Entry 8YP6 (electron microscopy, 4.70 A resolution (low resolution: residue-level contacts below are approximate; hydrogen-bond / salt-bridge calls are withheld)); this record covers chains a and p of the 20 polymer chains in the assembly.

== Chain a ==
Molecule: 16S rRNA
From: Mycolicibacterium smegmatis MC2 155
Sequence (1510 nucleotides; numbered 9 to 1518; the number before each row is that of its first residue):
     9 UGGAGAGUUUGAUCCUGGCUCAGGACGAACGCUGGCGGCGUGCUUAACAC
    59 AUGCAAGUCGAACGGAAAGGCCCUUUCGGGGGUACUCGAGUGGCGAACGG
   109 GUGAGUAACACGUGGGUGAUCUGCCCUGCACUUUGGGAUAAGCCUGGGAA
   159 ACUGGGUCUAAUACCGAAUACACCCUGCUGGUCGCAUGGCCUGGUAGGGG
   209 AAAGCUUUUGCGGUGUGGGAUGGGCCCGCGGCCUAUCAGCUUGUUGGUGG
   259 GGUGAUGGCCUACCAAGGCGACGACGGGUAGCCGGCCUGAGAGGGUGACC
   309 GGCCACACUGGGACUGAGAUACGGCCCAGACUCCUACGGGAGGCAGCAGU
   359 GGGGAAUAUUGCACAAUGGGCGCAAGCCUGAUGCAGCGACGCCGCGUGAG
   409 GGAUGACGGCCUUCGGGUUGUAAACCUCUUUCAGCACAGACGAAGCGCAA
   459 GUGACGGUAUGUGCAGAAGAAGGACCGGCCAACUACGUGCCAGCAGCCGC
   509 GGUAAUACGUAGGGUCCGAGCGUUGUCCGGAAUUACUGGGCGUAAAGAGC
   559 UCGUAGGUGGUUUGUCGCGUUGUUCGUGAAAACUCACAGCUUAACUGUGG
   609 GCGUGCGGGCGAUACGGGCAGACUAGAGUACUGCAGGGGAGACUGGAAUU
   659 CCUGGUGUAGCGGUGGAAUGCGCAGAUAUCAGGAGGAACACCGGUGGCGA
   709 AGGCGGGUCUCUGGGCAGUAACUGACGCUGAGGAGCGAAAGCGUGGGGAG
   759 CGAACAGGAUUAGAUACCCUGGUAGUCCACGCCGUAAACGGUGGGUACUA
   809 GGUGUGGGUUUCCUUCCUUGGGAUCCGUGCCGUAGCUAACGCAUUAAGUA
   859 CCCCGCCUGGGGAGUACGGCCGCAAGGCUAAAACUCAAAGGAAUUGACGG
   909 GGGCCCGCACAAGCGGCGGAGCAUGUGGAUUAAUUCGAUGCAACGCGAAG
   959 AACCUUACCUGGGUUUGACAUGCACAGGACGCCGGCAGAGAUGUCGGUUC
  1009 CCUUGUGGCCUGUGUGCAGGUGGUGCAUGGCUGUCGUCAGCUCGUGUCGU
  1059 GAGAUGUUGGGUUAAGUCCCGCAACGAGCGCAACCCUUGUCUCAUGUUGC
  1109 CAGCACGUUAUGGUGGGGACUCGUGAGAGACUGCCGGGGUCAACUCGGAG
  1159 GAAGGUGGGGAUGACGUCAAGUCAUCAUGCCCCUUAUGUCCAGGGCUUCA
  1209 CACAUGCUACAAUGGCCGGUACAAAGGGCUGCGAUGCCGUGAGGUGGAGC
  1259 GAAUCCUUUCAAAGCCGGUCUCAGUUCGGAUCGGGGUCUGCAACUCGACC
  1309 CCGUGAAGUCGGAGUCGCUAGUAAUCGCAGAUCAGCAACGCUGCGGUGAA
  1359 UACGUUCCCGGGCCUUGUACACACCGCCCGUCACGUCAUGAAAGUCGGUA
  1409 ACACCCGAAGCCGGUGGCCUAACCCUUGUGGAGGGAGCCGUCGAAGGUGG
  1459 GAUCGGCGAUUGGGACGAAGUCGUAACAAGGUAGCCGUACCGGAAGGUGC
  1509 GGCUGGAUCA
Not modelled in the structure: 823-826

== Chain p ==
Name: Small ribosomal subunit protein bS16
From: Mycolicibacterium smegmatis MC2 155
Reference sequence: A0QV37 (RS16_MYCS2); residue numbers follow UniProt; this construct covers 2-114
Amino-acid sequence (113 residues; numbered 2 to 114; the number before each row is that of its first residue):
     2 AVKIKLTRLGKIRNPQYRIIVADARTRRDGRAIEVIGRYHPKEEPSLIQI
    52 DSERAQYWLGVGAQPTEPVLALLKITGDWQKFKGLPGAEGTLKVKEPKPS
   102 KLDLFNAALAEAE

== Chain a / chain p interface ==
Residue-residue contacts - 79 pairs, chain a then chain p:
  C47(a) - Ile13(p)
  G48(a) - Lys12(p)
  A104(a) - Arg26(p)
  A105(a) - Arg26(p)
  C106(a) - Arg26(p)
  G107(a) - Arg26(p)
  G107(a) - Thr27(p)
  G107(a) - Arg28(p)
  G108(a) - Arg28(p)
  C132(a) - Ala2(p)
  C133(a) - Ala2(p)
  C133(a) - Val62(p)
  C133(a) - Gly63(p)
  C133(a) - Gln65(p)
  C134(a) - Gly61(p)
  C134(a) - Val62(p)
  C134(a) - Gly63(p)
  G227(a) - Val62(p)
  A228(a) - Tyr58(p)
  A228(a) - Trp59(p)
  A228(a) - Val62(p)
  U229(a) - Ile34(p)
  U229(a) - Trp59(p)
  G230(a) - Ile34(p)
  G310(a) - Arg28(p)
  G310(a) - Gly31(p)
  G310(a) - Arg32(p)
  G326(a) - Arg26(p)
  A374(a) - Tyr18(p)
  U375(a) - Leu7(p)
  U375(a) - Tyr18(p)
  U375(a) - Arg29(p)
  U375(a) - Pro69(p)
  G376(a) - Lys6(p)
  G376(a) - Leu7(p)
  G376(a) - Arg29(p)
  G376(a) - Thr67(p)
  G376(a) - Pro69(p)
  G376(a) - Val70(p)
  G377(a) - Lys4(p)
  G377(a) - Lys6(p)
  G377(a) - Ala25(p)
  G377(a) - Thr67(p)
  G378(a) - Ala25(p)
  U390(a) - Arg29(p)
  G391(a) - Arg9(p)
  G391(a) - Arg29(p)
  C392(a) - Arg9(p)
  C392(a) - Ile13(p)
  C392(a) - Arg14(p)
  A393(a) - Ile13(p)
  A393(a) - Arg14(p)
  C449(a) - Lys43(p)
  G450(a) - Pro16(p)
  G450(a) - Pro42(p)
  A451(a) - Tyr40(p)
  A451(a) - Pro42(p)
  A452(a) - Pro46(p)
  A452(a) - Ser47(p)
  A452(a) - Ile76(p)
  A452(a) - Leu93(p)
  A452(a) - Lys94(p)
  C454(a) - Ala72(p)
  C463(a) - Arg14(p)
  A587(a) - Arg32(p)
  A588(a) - Arg19(p)
  A596(a) - Lys102(p)
  G597(a) - Lys12(p)
  C598(a) - Lys12(p)
  A602(a) - Lys12(p)
  C603(a) - Lys12(p)
  U604(a) - Gly11(p)
  U604(a) - Lys12(p)
  U604(a) - Gln17(p)
  G605(a) - Leu10(p)
  G605(a) - Gln17(p)
  U606(a) - Arg19(p)
  U606(a) - Arg39(p)
  G607(a) - Arg39(p)
Other interface residues (no listed pair), chain a (49 interface residues in all): G131, G309, C311, A325, G453, G464, A589
Other interface residues (no listed pair), chain p (45 interface residues in all): Asp30, His41, Ala64

== In short ==
49 residues of chain a face 45 of chain p across their interface.
Here chain a is 16S rRNA and chain p is Small ribosomal subunit protein bS16, both from Mycolicibacterium
smegmatis MC2 155. Entry 8YP6 (Cryo-EM map of 30S ribosomal subunit in complex with MetAP1c of Mycobacterium
smegmatis) was determined by electron microscopy.
